8IJW - chains A and B; structure by electron microscopy, 2.19 A resolution.

== Chain A ==
Protein: Sodium/potassium-transporting ATPase subunit alpha
From: Sus scrofa
Reference sequence: F1RM59 (F1RM59_PIG); residues 1-1033 here correspond to UniProt positions 2-1034 (UniProt number = residue number + 1)
Amino-acid sequence (1033 residues; row label = number of the first residue in the row):
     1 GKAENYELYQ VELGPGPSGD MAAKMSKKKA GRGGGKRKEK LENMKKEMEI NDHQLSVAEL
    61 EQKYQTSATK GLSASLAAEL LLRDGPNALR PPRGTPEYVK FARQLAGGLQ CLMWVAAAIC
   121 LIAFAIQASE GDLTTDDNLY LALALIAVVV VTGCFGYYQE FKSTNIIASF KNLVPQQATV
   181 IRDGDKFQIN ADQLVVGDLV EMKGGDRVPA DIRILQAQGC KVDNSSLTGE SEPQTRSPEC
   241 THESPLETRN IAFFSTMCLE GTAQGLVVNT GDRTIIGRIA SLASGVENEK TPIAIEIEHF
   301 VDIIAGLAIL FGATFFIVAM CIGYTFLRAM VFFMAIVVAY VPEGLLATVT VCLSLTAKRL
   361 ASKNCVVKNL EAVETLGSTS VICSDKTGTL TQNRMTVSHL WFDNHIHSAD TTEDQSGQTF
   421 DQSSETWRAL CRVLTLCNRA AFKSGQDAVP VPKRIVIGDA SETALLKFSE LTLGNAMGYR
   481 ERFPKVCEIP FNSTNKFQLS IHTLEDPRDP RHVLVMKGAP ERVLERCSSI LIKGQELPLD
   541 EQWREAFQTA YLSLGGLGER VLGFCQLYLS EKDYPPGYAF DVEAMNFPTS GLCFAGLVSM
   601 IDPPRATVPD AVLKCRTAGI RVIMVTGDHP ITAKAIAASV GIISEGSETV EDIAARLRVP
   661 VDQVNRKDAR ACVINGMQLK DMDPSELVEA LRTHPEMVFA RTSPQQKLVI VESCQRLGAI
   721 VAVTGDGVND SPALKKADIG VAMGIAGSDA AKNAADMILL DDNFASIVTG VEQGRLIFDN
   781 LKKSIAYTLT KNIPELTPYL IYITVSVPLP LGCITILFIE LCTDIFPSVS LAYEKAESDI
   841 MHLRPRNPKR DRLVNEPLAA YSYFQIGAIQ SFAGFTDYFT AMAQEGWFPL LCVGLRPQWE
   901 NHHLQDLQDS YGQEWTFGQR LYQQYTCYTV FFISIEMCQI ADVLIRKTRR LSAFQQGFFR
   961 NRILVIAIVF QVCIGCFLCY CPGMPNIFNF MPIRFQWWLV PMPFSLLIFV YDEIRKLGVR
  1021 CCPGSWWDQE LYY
Disordered / not traced: 1-50
Construct notes: engineered mutation Ser1005 (Gly1006 in F1RM59)
Modified / non-standard residues: Asp385 (aspartate beryllium trifluoride; BFD)
Ion coordination: Mg2+: Asp385, Thr387, Asp726
Small-molecule neighbours: PXR (N-methyl-1-[4-[(2-phenylmethoxycyclohexa-1,3-dien-1-yl)methoxy]cyclohexa-1,3-dien-1-yl]methanamine): Cys120, Ala123, Gln127, Asp137, Asn138, Leu141, Val331, Met334, Ala335, Val338, Ala339, Val341, Pro342, Glu343, Asn792, Glu795, Leu796, Tyr799, Leu809, Leu811, Gly812, Cys813, Ile816, Glu820
Reported in the primary citation:
  - binding site for PXR: Cys120, Ala123, Asn138, Leu141, Ala335, Ala339, Glu343, Asn792, Glu795, Tyr799, Ile816, Glu820

== Chain B ==
Protein: Potassium-transporting ATPase subunit beta
From: Sus scrofa
Reference sequence: P18434 (ATP4B_PIG); numbering as in UniProt (aligned over 1-290)
Amino-acid sequence (290 residues; row label = number of the first residue in the row):
     1 MAALQEKKSC SQRMEEFQRY CWNPDTGQML GRTLSRWVWI SLYYVAFYVV MSGIFALCIY
    61 VLMRTIDPYT PDYQDQLKSP GVTLRPDVYG EKGLDISYNV SDSTTWAGLA HTLHRFLAGY
   121 SPAAQEGSIN CTSEKYFFQE SFLAPNHTKF SCKFTADMLQ NCSGRPDPTF GFAEGKPCFI
   181 IKMNRIVKFL PGNSTAPRVD CAFLDQPRDG PPLQVEYFPA NGTYSLHYFP YYGKKAQPHY
   241 SNPLVAAKLL NVPRNRDVVI VCKILAEHVS FDNPHDPYEG KVEFKLKIQK
Disordered / not traced: 1-22
Cystine bridges: Cys131-Cys152, Cys162-Cys178, Cys201-Cys262
Covalently attached groups: N-acetylglucosamine (NAG) linked to Asn99, Asn130, Asn161

== Chain A / chain B interface ==
Contacting residue pairs (92):
  Glu856(A) with Arg32(B), salt bridge
  Ala860(A) with Tyr44(B)
  Phe864(A) with Phe47(B); Tyr48(B), hydrogen bond (backbone-side chain)
  Gln865(A) with Tyr43(B); Tyr44(B), hydrogen bond; Phe47(B)
  Ala868(A) with Tyr48(B)
  Ile869(A) with Phe47(B), hydrophobic; Met51(B), hydrophobic
  Phe872(A) with Met51(B), hydrophobic; Ser52(B); Phe55(B), hydrophobic
  Phe875(A) with Phe55(B)
  Thr876(A) with Phe55(B); Cys58(B)
  Phe879(A) with Phe55(B), hydrophobic; Ile59(B), hydrophobic; Leu62(B)
  Thr880(A) with Leu62(B)
  Ala883(A) with Ile66(B)
  Gln884(A) with Ile66(B); Asp72(B); Tyr73(B), hydrogen bond (backbone-backbone)
  Glu885(A) with Tyr73(B); Asp75(B), hydrogen bond (side chain-backbone)
  Phe888(A) with Met63(B), hydrophobic; Ile66(B), hydrophobic
  Pro889(A) with Met63(B)
  His903(A) with Tyr89(B), hydrogen bond (backbone-side chain)
  Gln905(A) with Thr83(B); Tyr89(B); Asn184(B), hydrogen bond (backbone-side chain); Tyr278(B)
  Asp906(A) with Thr83(B); Arg85(B), salt bridge; Lys182(B), salt bridge; Asn184(B)
  Gln908(A) with Arg185(B), hydrogen bond
  Ser910(A) with Lys234(B)
  Tyr911(A) with Ile66(B); Asp67(B), hydrogen bond (side chain-backbone); Pro68(B); Tyr69(B); Thr70(B), hydrogen bond (side chain-backbone); Pro71(B); Tyr231(B), hydrogen bond (backbone-side chain); Gly233(B); Lys234(B), hydrogen bond (backbone-backbone)
  Gly912(A) with Arg185(B), hydrogen bond (backbone-side chain); Tyr231(B); Lys234(B)
  Gln913(A) with Pro71(B); Gln74(B), hydrogen bond; Leu77(B); Arg185(B); Ile186(B); Val187(B), hydrogen bond (side chain-backbone)
  Glu914(A) with Lys182(B), salt bridge; Met183(B); Asn184(B); Arg185(B), hydrogen bond (side chain-backbone); Asn242(B), hydrogen bond
  Trp915(A) with Gln76(B); Leu77(B)
  Thr916(A) with Gly81(B); Asn184(B); Asp276(B), hydrogen bond
  Gln919(A) with Gln76(B); Leu77(B); Ser79(B), hydrogen bond (side chain-backbone); Asp276(B)
  Tyr922(A) with Gln76(B); His275(B)
  Gln923(A) with Gln76(B), hydrogen bond
  Thr926(A) with Gln76(B)
  Asn986(A) with His275(B), hydrogen bond
  Met991(A) with Gln76(B)
  Arg994(A) with Tyr73(B); Asp75(B), salt bridge
  Gln996(A) with Tyr73(B), hydrogen bond
  Leu1007(A) with Met51(B), hydrophobic
  Tyr1011(A) with Tyr43(B), hydrogen bond
  Trp1026(A) with Arg36(B); Trp39(B); Tyr43(B), hydrophobic
  Trp1027(A) with Tyr43(B)
  Gln1029(A) with Arg36(B), hydrogen bond
  Glu1030(A) with Arg32(B), salt bridge; Arg36(B), salt bridge; Ile40(B)
  Leu1031(A) with Tyr43(B)
Also at the interface, not in a pair above, chain A (47 interface residues in all): Tyr861, His902, Asp909, Gly918, Phe1004
Also at the interface, not in a pair above, chain B (46 interface residues in all): Ile54

== Summary ==
47 residues of chain A face 46 of chain B across their interface, with 23 hydrogen bonds and 7 salt bridges.
Polar contacts include Glu856(A)-Arg32(B), Asp906(A)-Arg85(B) and Asp906(A)-Lys182(B). Chain A binds compound
PXR. Covalently linked N-acetylglucosamine: at Asn99(B), Asn130(B) and Asn161(B). The paper reports a binding
site for PXR at Cys120(A), Ala123(A) and Asn138(A) among others.
Chain A is Sodium/potassium-transporting ATPase subunit alpha and chain B is Potassium-transporting ATPase
subunit beta, both from Sus scrofa; the structure, Cryo-EM structure of the gastric proton pump with bound
DQ-06, was determined by electron microscopy, deposited together with 8IJV, 8IJX and 8JMN.
